PDB entry 3AVA | X-ray diffraction, 1.70 A resolution | chains A and X of the 4 polymer chains in the assembly

== Chain A ==
Name: Integrase
From: Human immunodeficiency virus type 1
Notes: fragment: CCD domain
UniProtKB: P12497 (POL_HV1N5); residues 50-212 here correspond to UniProt positions 1197-1359 (UniProt number = residue number + 1147)
Chain sequence (183 residues; row label = number of the first residue in the row):
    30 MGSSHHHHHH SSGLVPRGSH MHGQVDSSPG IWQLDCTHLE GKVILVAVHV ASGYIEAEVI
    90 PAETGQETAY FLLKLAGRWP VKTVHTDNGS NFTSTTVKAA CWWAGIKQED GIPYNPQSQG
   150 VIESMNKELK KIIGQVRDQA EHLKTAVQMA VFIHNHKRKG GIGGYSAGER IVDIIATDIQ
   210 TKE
Unresolved in the structure: 30-55, 189-192, 210-212
Sequence notes: expression tag (30-49); engineered mutation Ser56 (Cys1203 in P12497), Asp139 (Phe1286 in P12497), His185 (Phe1332 in P12497)
Curated features (UniProtKB/Swiss-Prot):
  - binding site (Mg(2+)): Asp64, Asp116, Glu152

== Chain X ==
Name: LEDGF peptide
Chain sequence (8 residues; row label = number of the first residue in the row):
     1 ALKIDNLD
Glycans and other covalent adducts: covalent link Ala1-Asp8

== How chain A and chain X interact ==
Residue-residue contacts (12; chain A residue first):
  Asp167(A) with Lys3(X), salt bridge
  Gln168(A) with Lys3(X); Ile4(X), hydrogen bond (backbone-backbone)
  Ala169(A) with Lys3(X); Asp5(X)
  Glu170(A) with Lys3(X); Asp5(X), hydrogen bond (backbone-side chain); Asn6(X), hydrogen bond
  His171(A) with Asp5(X), salt bridge
  Thr174(A) with Ile4(X); Asp5(X), hydrogen bond
  Met178(A) with Ile4(X), hydrophobic

== Summary ==
Chain A and chain X form an interface of 7 and 4 residues respectively, with 4 hydrogen bonds and 2 salt
bridges. Polar contacts include Asp167(A)-Lys3(X), His171(A)-Asp5(X) and Glu170(A)-Asp5(X). Curated annotation
(UniProt) lists 3 Mg2+-binding residues on chain A.
Chain A is Integrase (Human immunodeficiency virus type 1) and chain X is LEDGF peptide; the structure,
Crystal structures of novel allosteric peptide inhibitors of HIV integrase in the LEDGF binding site, was
determined by X-ray diffraction, deposited together with 3AV9, 3AVB, 3AVC, 3AVF, 3AVG, 3AVH and 6 further
entries.
